PDB entry 8YV9 | X-ray diffraction, 2.14 A resolution | chains A and B of the 3 polymer chains in the assembly

Chain A:
Molecule: C2H2-type domain-containing protein
From: Caenorhabditis elegans
Reference sequence: O18068 (O18068_CAEEL); numbering as in UniProt (aligned over 223-361)
Chain sequence (143 residues; row label = number of the first residue in the row):
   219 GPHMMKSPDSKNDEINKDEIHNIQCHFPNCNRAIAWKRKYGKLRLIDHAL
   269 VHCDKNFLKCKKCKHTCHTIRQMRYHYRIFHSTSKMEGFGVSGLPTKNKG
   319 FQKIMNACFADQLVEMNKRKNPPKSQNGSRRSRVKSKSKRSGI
Unresolved in the structure: 219-235, 336-361
Differences from the reference sequence: expression tag (219-222)
Ion coordination: Zn2+ site 1: Cys243, Cys248, His266, His270; Zn2+ site 2: Cys278, Cys281, His294, His299
Reported in the primary citation:
  - binding site for the 12-nt DNA strand (chain B): Ala253, Lys257, Tyr258, Arg262, Arg289, Gln290, Tyr293
  - contacts within the chain: Asp265-Arg289 (hydrogen bond)
  - binding site for the 12-nt DNA strand: Lys257, Tyr258, Lys260, Arg292, Gly306, Phe307, Val309, Ser310
  - mutagenesis - K257A, Y258A, R262A, R289A (8-fold), R292A: decreased binding to the 12-nt DNA strand (chain B)
  - mutagenesis - Y293A: abolished binding to the 12-nt DNA strand (chain B)
  - mutagenesis - Y293A: abolished localization to X chromosome pairing center
  - mutagenesis - R289A: decreased localization

Chain B:
Molecule: 12-nt DNA strand
Sequence (12 nucleotides; each row starts with the number of its first residue):
     1 TTGGTCAGTGCA

Chain A / chain B interface:
Pairs across the interface (27; chain A residue first):
  Arg250(A) - DT5(B)  hydrogen bond to the phosphate
  Arg250(A) - DC6(B)  salt bridge to the phosphate
  Ala251(A) - DC6(B)  phosphate contact
  Ile252(A) - DC6(B)  phosphate contact
  Ala253(A) - DC6(B)  hydrogen bond to the phosphate
  Ala253(A) - DA7(B)  phosphate contact
  Lys257(A) - DT9(B)  base contact
  Lys257(A) - DG10(B)  hydrogen bond to the base
  Lys257(A) - DC11(B)  base contact
  Tyr258(A) - DA7(B)  base contact
  Tyr258(A) - DG8(B)  base contact
  Tyr258(A) - DT9(B)  base contact
  Arg262(A) - DC6(B)  base contact
  Arg262(A) - DA7(B)  hydrogen bond to the base
  Arg262(A) - DG8(B)  hydrogen bond to the base
  Asp265(A) - DT5(B)  base contact
  His266(A) - DT5(B)  salt bridge to the phosphate
  Val269(A) - DG4(B)  phosphate contact
  Thr287(A) - DG4(B)  hydrogen bond to the phosphate
  Arg289(A) - DG3(B)  hydrogen bond to the base
  Arg289(A) - DG4(B)  hydrogen bond to the base
  Arg289(A) - DT5(B)  base contact
  Gln290(A) - DG3(B)  phosphate contact
  Gln290(A) - DG4(B)  hydrogen bond to the phosphate
  Tyr293(A) - DT1(B)  sugar contact
  Tyr293(A) - DT2(B)  hydrogen bond to the phosphate
  Tyr293(A) - DG3(B)  phosphate contact
Interface residues without a listed pair, chain A (17 interface residues in all): Ile238, Lys255, Arg292

In short:
The interface between chain A and chain B involves 17 residues on one side and 11 on the other, with 10
hydrogen bonds and 2 salt bridges. Polar pairs include Lys257(A)-DG10(B), Arg262(A)-DA7(B) and
Arg262(A)-DG8(B). The paper reports a binding site for the 12-nt DNA strand at Lys257(A), Tyr258(A) and
Lys260(A) among others; K257A, Y258A and R262A of chain A, among others, reduce binding to the 12-nt DNA
strand (chain B); 6 substitutions were tested in all.
Here chain A is C2H2-type domain-containing protein (Caenorhabditis elegans) and chain B is a 12-nt DNA
strand. Entry 8YV9 (Crystal structure of Caenorhabditis elegans HIM-8 ZF1-2-CTD domain in complex with
Chromosome X pairing center) was determined by X-ray diffraction (same publication as 8YVA and 8YVB).
